PDB entry 4ILR | X-ray diffraction, 3.09 A resolution | chain A

== Chain A ==
Name: CRISPR-associated endoribonuclease Cas6 2
From: Sulfolobus solfataricus
Notes: EC 3.1.-.-
Reference sequence: Q97WV8 (CAS6B_SULSO); residues 1-289 here = UniProt positions 1-289
Chain sequence (289 residues; row label = number of the first residue in the row):
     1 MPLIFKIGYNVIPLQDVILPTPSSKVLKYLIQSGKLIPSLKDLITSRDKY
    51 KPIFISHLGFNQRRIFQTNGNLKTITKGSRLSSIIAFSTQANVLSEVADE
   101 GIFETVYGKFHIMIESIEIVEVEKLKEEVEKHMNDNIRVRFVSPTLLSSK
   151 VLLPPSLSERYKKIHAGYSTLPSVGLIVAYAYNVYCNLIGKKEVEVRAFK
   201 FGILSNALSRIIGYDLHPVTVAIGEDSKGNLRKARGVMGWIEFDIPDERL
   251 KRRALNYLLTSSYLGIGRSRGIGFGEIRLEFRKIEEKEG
Unresolved in the structure: 68-72, 285-289
From the paper describing this entry:
  - mutagenesis - K25A, K28A, K51A (2.6x102-fold), R232A (1.5x102-fold): decreased catalytic activity
  - mutagenesis - S46A, H57A, E225A, D226A: unchanged catalytic activity

== Overview ==
From the paper: K25A, K28A and K51A, among others, reduce catalytic activity; S46A, H57A and E225A, among
others, leave catalytic activity unchanged; 8 substitutions were tested in all.
Chain A is CRISPR-associated endoribonuclease Cas6 2 (Sulfolobus solfataricus); the structure, Recognition and
Cleavage of a non-structured CRISPR RNA by its Processing Endoribonuclease Cas6, was determined by X-ray
diffraction (same publication as 4ILL and 4ILM).
